Entry 5XZG (X-ray diffraction, 1.83 A resolution); this record covers chains A and E of the 3 polymer chains in the assembly.

[Chain A]
Name: Cyclic GMP-AMP synthase
From: Mus musculus
Notes: EC 2.7.7.86
UniProt: Q8C6L5 (CGAS_MOUSE); residues 147-507 here = UniProt positions 147-507
Sequence (362 residues; row label = number of the first residue in the row):
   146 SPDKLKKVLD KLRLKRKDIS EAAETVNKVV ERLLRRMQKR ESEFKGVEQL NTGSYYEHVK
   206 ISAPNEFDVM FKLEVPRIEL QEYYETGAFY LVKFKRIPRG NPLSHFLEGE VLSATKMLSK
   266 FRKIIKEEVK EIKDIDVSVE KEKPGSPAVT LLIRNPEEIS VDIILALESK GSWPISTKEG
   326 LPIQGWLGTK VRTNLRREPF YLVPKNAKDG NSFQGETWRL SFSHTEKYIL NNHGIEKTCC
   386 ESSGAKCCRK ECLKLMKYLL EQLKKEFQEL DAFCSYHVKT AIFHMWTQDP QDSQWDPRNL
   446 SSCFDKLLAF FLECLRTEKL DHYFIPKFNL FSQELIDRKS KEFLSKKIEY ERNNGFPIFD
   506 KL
Disordered / not traced: 146-148, 506-507
Construct notes: expression tag (146)
Bound ions: Zn2+: His378, Cys384, Cys385, Cys392
Residues lining bound ligands: AEV (2-(4,5-dichloro-1H-benzimidazol-2-yl)-5-methyl-4-[(1R)-3-oxo-1,3-dihydro-2-benzofuran-1-yl]-1,2-dihydro-3H-pyrazol-3-one): Ala233, Lys350, Arg364, Leu365, Phe367, Asp416, Ala417, Phe418, Cys419, Tyr421, His422, His467, Ile470, Phe473, Leu475
Swiss-Prot annotation at these positions:
  - region: Lys372 to Lys395 (DNA-binding)
  - motif: Leu154 to Leu159 (Nuclear export signal), Asp281 to Ser291 (Nuclear localization signal)
  - binding site (GTP): Thr197, Asp307, Arg364 to Glu371
  - binding site (ATP): Ser199, Glu371, Lys402, Ser420 to Lys424
  - binding site (Mg(2+)): Glu211, Asp213, Asp307
  - binding site (2',3'-cGAMP): Asp213, Gly290, Asp307, Lys350, Arg364 to Ser366
  - binding site (Zn(2+)): His378, Cys384, Cys385, Cys392
  - site: Arg241 (Arginine-anchor), Asp307, Ile308 (Cleavage)
  - modified residue: Lys156 (N6-lactoyllysine), Glu176 (PolyADP-ribosyl glutamic acid), Ser199 (Phosphoserine), Tyr201 (Phosphotyrosine), Glu272 (5-glutamyl polyglutamate), Ser291 (Phosphoserine), Glu302 (5-glutamyl glutamate), Lys372 (N6-acetyllysine), Lys382 (N6-acetyllysine), Lys402 (N6-acetyllysine), Ser420 (Phosphoserine), Lys491 (N6-methyllysine)
  - lipidation (S-palmitoyl cysteine): Cys392, Cys393, Cys459
  - cross-link (Glycyl lysine isopeptide (Lys-Gly)): Lys217 (interchain with G-Cter in SUMO), Lys271 (interchain with G-Cter in ubiquitin), Lys335 (interchain with G-Cter in SUMO), Lys372 (interchain with G-Cter in SUMO), Lys382 (interchain with G-Cter in SUMO), Lys399 (interchain with G-Cter in ubiquitin), Lys402 (interchain with G-Cter in ubiquitin), Lys409 (interchain with G-Cter in ubiquitin), Lys410 (interchain with G-Cter in ubiquitin), Lys464 (interchain with G-Cter in SUMO)

[Chain E]
Molecule: 15-nt DNA strand
Sequence (15 nucleotides; numbered 1 to 15; the number before each row is that of its first residue):
     1 AAATTGCCGA AGACG

[Chain A / chain E interface]
Contacting residue pairs - 12 pairs, chain A then chain E:
  Arg158(A) - DG12(E)  salt bridge to the phosphate
  Leu159(A) - DG12(E)  sugar contact
  Lys160(A) - DA13(E)  phosphate contact
  Arg161(A) - DG12(E)  hydrogen bond to the base
  Arg161(A) - DA13(E)  hydrogen bond to the phosphate
  His203(A) - DA10(E)  phosphate contact
  His203(A) - DA11(E)  salt bridge to the phosphate
  Asn376(A) - DA10(E)  sugar contact
  Cys385(A) - DA10(E)  phosphate contact
  Glu386(A) - DA10(E)  phosphate contact
  Lys395(A) - DA10(E)  phosphate contact
  Lys395(A) - DA11(E)  salt bridge to the phosphate
Also at the interface, not in a pair above, chain A (11 interface residues in all): Ser387, Lys399

[Overview]
11 residues of chain A and 4 residues of chain E are in contact; the contacts include 2 hydrogen bonds and 3
salt bridges. Among the polar pairs are Arg161(A)-DG12(E), Arg161(A)-DA13(E) and Arg158(A)-DG12(E). Bound to
chain A: compound AEV.
Chain A is Cyclic GMP-AMP synthase (Mus musculus) and chain E is a 15-nt DNA strand; the structure, Mouse cGAS
bound to the inhibitor RU521, was determined by X-ray diffraction (same publication as 5XZE and 5XZB).
